Entry 4YJ2 (X-ray diffraction, 2.60 A resolution); this record covers chains A and E of the 6 polymer chains in the assembly.

== Chain A ==
Protein: Tubulin alpha-1B chain
From: Bos taurus
Reference sequence: P81947 (TBA1B_BOVIN); residue numbers follow UniProt; this construct covers 1-451
Chain sequence (451 residues; numbered 1 to 451; the number before each row is that of its first residue):
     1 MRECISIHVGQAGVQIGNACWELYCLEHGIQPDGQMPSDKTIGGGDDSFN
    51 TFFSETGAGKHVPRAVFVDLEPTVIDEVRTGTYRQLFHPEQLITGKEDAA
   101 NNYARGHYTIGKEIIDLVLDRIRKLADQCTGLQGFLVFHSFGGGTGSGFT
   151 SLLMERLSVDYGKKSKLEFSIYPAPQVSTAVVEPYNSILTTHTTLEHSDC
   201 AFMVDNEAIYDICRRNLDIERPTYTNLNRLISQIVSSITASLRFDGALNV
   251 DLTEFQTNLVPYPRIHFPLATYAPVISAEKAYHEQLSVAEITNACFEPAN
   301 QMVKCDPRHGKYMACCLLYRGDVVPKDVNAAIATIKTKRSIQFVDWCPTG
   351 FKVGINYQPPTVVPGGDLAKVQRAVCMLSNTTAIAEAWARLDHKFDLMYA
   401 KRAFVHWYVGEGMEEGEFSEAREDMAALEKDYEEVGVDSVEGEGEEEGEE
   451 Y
Not modelled in the structure: 438-451
Ion coordination: Ca2+: Asp-39, Thr-41, Gly-44, Glu-55
Residues lining bound ligands: GTP (guanosine-5'-triphosphate): Gly-10, Gln-11, Ala-12, Gln-15, Ile-16, Asp-69, Asp-98, Ala-99, Ala-100, Asn-101, Ser-140, Gly-142, Gly-143, Gly-144, Thr-145, Gly-146, Ile-171, Val-177, Ser-178, Glu-183, Asn-206, Tyr-224, Leu-227, Asn-228, Ile-231

== Chain E ==
Protein: Stathmin-4
From: Rattus norvegicus
Notes: fragment: Stathmin-like domain
Reference sequence: P63043 (STMN4_RAT), isoform P63043-3; residues 5-145 here correspond to UniProt positions 76-216 (UniProt number = residue number + 71)
Chain sequence (143 residues; each row starts with the number of its first residue):
     3 MADMEVIELNKCTSGQSWEVILKPPSFDGVPEFNASLPRRRDPSLEEIQK
    53 KLEAAEERRKYQEAELLKHLAEKREHEREVIQKAIEENNNFIKMAKEKLA
   103 QKMESNKENREAHLAAMLERLQEKDKHAEEVRKNKELKEEASR
Not modelled in the structure: 3-5, 29-43, 142-145
Sequence notes: initiating methionine (3); expression tag (4); engineered mutation Trp-20 (Phe91 in P63043)

== Interface between chain A and chain E ==
Pairs across the interface - 63 pairs, chain A then chain E:
  His-107(A) with Leu-54(E)
  Tyr-108(A) with Ala-57(E), hydrophobic; Arg-61(E)
  Thr-109(A) with Arg-61(E), hydrogen bond
  Lys-112(A) with Glu-58(E), salt bridge
  Glu-155(A) with Ile-50(E)
  Arg-156(A) with Leu-47(E); Gln-51(E)
  Val-159(A) with Pro-45(E); Leu-47(E), hydrophobic
  Glu-196(A) with Asp-44(E)
  His-197(A) with Asp-44(E), salt bridge; Pro-45(E)
  Asp-245(A) with Cys-14(E), hydrogen bond (backbone-side chain); Ser-16(E)
  Ala-247(A) with Asn-12(E); Ser-19(E)
  Leu-248(A) with Ser-19(E)
  Pro-325(A) with Gln-18(E); Trp-20(E), hydrophobic
  Val-328(A) with Trp-20(E), hydrophobic
  Asn-329(A) with Met-6(E); Val-8(E); Trp-20(E), hydrogen bond
  Ile-332(A) with Val-22(E), hydrophobic
  Ala-333(A) with Met-6(E), hydrophobic
  Lys-336(A) with Leu-24(E)
  Asp-345(A) with Pro-27(E); Ser-28(E), hydrogen bond (backbone-backbone)
  Trp-346(A) with Pro-27(E)
  Cys-347(A) with Pro-27(E)
  Pro-348(A) with Lys-25(E); Pro-27(E)
  Thr-349(A) with Ile-23(E); Leu-24(E), hydrogen bond (backbone-backbone); Lys-25(E), hydrogen bond (backbone-backbone)
  Gly-350(A) with Val-22(E)
  Phe-351(A) with Glu-21(E); Val-22(E), hydrogen bond (backbone-backbone); Leu-24(E), hydrophobic
  Lys-352(A) with Trp-20(E); Glu-21(E), salt bridge
  Val-353(A) with Ser-19(E); Trp-20(E), hydrogen bond (backbone-backbone)
  Gly-354(A) with Gln-18(E); Ser-19(E)
  Ile-355(A) with Gly-17(E); Gln-18(E), hydrogen bond (backbone-backbone); Trp-20(E), hydrophobic
  Asn-356(A) with Ser-16(E)
  Tyr-357(A) with Cys-14(E); Thr-15(E); Ser-16(E), hydrogen bond (backbone-backbone); Gly-17(E); Gln-18(E), hydrogen bond
  Val-409(A) with Gln-64(E), hydrogen bond (backbone-side chain)
  Gly-410(A) with Arg-61(E); Gln-64(E)
  Glu-411(A) with Arg-61(E), hydrogen bond (backbone-side chain)
  Gly-412(A) with Ala-57(E); Arg-60(E), hydrogen bond (backbone-side chain); Arg-61(E)
  Glu-414(A) with Arg-60(E), salt bridge
Interface residues without a listed pair, chain A (41 interface residues in all): Glu-113, Leu-152, Ser-158, Gly-246, Gln-358
Interface residues without a listed pair, chain E (31 interface residues in all): Ser-46, Lys-53, Glu-55

== Overview ==
Chain A and chain E form an interface of 41 and 31 residues respectively; the contacts include 14 hydrogen
bonds and 4 salt bridges. Among the polar pairs are Lys-112(A)/Glu-58(E), His-197(A)/Asp-44(E) and
Lys-352(A)/Glu-21(E). Ligands of chain A: GTP.
Chain A is Tubulin alpha-1B chain (Bos taurus) and chain E is Stathmin-4 (Rattus norvegicus); the structure,
Crystal structure of tubulin bound to MI-181, was determined by X-ray diffraction (same publication as 4YJ3).
